6TMT - chains A and G of the 7 polymer chains in the assembly; structure by X-ray diffraction, 4.03 A resolution (low resolution: residue-level contacts below are approximate; hydrogen-bond / salt-bridge calls are withheld).

# Chain A (and G)
Name: Putative GroEL-like chaperonine protein
From: Pseudomonas phage EL
Notes: chain G of this document is another copy of the same molecule, construct and numbering; everything in this record applies to it too
UniProtKB: Q2Z0T5 (Q2Z0T5_9CAUD); numbering as in UniProt (aligned over 1-558)
Amino-acid sequence (558 residues; numbered 1 to 558; the number before each row is that of its first residue):
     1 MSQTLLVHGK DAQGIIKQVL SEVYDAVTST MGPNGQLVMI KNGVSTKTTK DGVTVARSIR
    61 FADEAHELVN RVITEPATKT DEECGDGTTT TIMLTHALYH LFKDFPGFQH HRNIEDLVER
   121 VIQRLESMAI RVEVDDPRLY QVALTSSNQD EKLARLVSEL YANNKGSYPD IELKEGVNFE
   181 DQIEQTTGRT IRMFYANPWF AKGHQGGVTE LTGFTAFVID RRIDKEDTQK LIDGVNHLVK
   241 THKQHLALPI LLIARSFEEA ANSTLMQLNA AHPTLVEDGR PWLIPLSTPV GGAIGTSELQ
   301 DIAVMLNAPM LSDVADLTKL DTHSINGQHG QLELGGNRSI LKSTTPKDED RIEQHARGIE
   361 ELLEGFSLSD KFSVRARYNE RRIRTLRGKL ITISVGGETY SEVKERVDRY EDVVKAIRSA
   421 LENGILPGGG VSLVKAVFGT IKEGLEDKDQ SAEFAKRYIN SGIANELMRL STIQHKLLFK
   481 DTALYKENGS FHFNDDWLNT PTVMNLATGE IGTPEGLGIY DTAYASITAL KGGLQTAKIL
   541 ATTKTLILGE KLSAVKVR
Disordered / not traced: 1, 290-294, 552-558
Bound ions: Mg2+ near Asp86 (its only coordinating residue here)
Residues lining bound ligands: ATP (adenosine-5'-triphosphate): Thr30, Met31, Gly32, Pro33, Asp51, Gly52, Val53, Asp81, Asp86, Gly87, Thr88, Thr89, Thr90, Thr145, Gln149, Gly428, Gly429, Gly430, Gln474, Leu478, Phe479, Met504, Asn505, Leu506, Ala507, Ile519, Asp521
Reported in the primary citation:
  - binding site for ATP: Thr30 to Pro33, Asp86 to Thr90, Gly428 to Gly430, Met504 to Leu506, Ile519 to Asp521
  - catalytic residues: Asp412

# Interface between chain A and chain G
Pairs across the interface - 50 pairs, chain A then chain G:
  Glu22(A) - Leu6(G)
  Asp25(A) - His8(G)
  Ser29(A) - Thr545(G)
  Asn34(A) - Phe108(G)
  Gln36(A) - Phe108(G)
  Gln36(A) - Thr542(G)
  Gln36(A) - Lys544(G)
  Leu37(A) - Thr542(G)
  Leu37(A) - Thr543(G)
  Leu37(A) - Lys544(G)
  Leu37(A) - Thr545(G)
  Val38(A) - Thr545(G)
  Val38(A) - Ile547(G)
  Met39(A) - Leu68(G)
  Met39(A) - Val72(G)
  Met39(A) - Ile539(G)
  Met39(A) - Thr543(G)
  Met39(A) - Thr545(G)
  Met39(A) - Leu546(G)
  Met39(A) - Ile547(G)
  Ile40(A) - Leu68(G)
  Ile40(A) - Ile547(G)
  Lys41(A) - Leu68(G)
  Lys41(A) - Arg71(G)
  Lys41(A) - Ile547(G)
  Val44(A) - Arg71(G)
  Ser45(A) - Arg71(G)
  Thr46(A) - Leu68(G)
  Thr46(A) - Arg71(G)
  Thr46(A) - Val72(G)
  Thr48(A) - Val72(G)
  Thr48(A) - Ile539(G)
  Ser58(A) - Ile547(G)
  Ile59(A) - Ile547(G)
  Arg60(A) - Leu5(G)
  Arg60(A) - Gly549(G)
  Arg60(A) - Lys551(G)
  Phe61(A) - Leu5(G)
  Ala62(A) - Leu5(G)
  Val177(A) - Arg255(G)
  Val177(A) - Gly295(G)
  Val177(A) - Thr296(G)
  Asn178(A) - Gly295(G)
  Asn178(A) - Thr296(G)
  Phe179(A) - Arg375(G)
  Phe179(A) - Tyr378(G)
  Gly203(A) - Gln229(G)
  Gln205(A) - Lys225(G)
  Gly207(A) - Glu226(G)
  Glu398(A) - Val374(G)
Interface residues without a listed pair, chain A (28 interface residues in all): Ala26, Val55
Interface residues without a listed pair, chain G (32 interface residues in all): Ser2, Gln3, Glu64, Val69, Asn379, Leu540, Leu548

# In short
The interface between chain A and chain G involves 28 residues on one side and 32 on the other. Ligands of
chain A: ATP. From the paper: the catalytic residue Asp412(A); a binding site for ATP at Thr30(A), Asp86(A)
and Gly428(A) among others.
Chain A and chain G are both Putative GroEL-like chaperonine protein (Pseudomonas phage EL); the structure,
Crystal structure of the chaperonin gp146 from the bacteriophage EL 2 (Pseudomonas aeruginosa) in presence of
..., was determined by X-ray diffraction (same publication as 6TMU, 6TMV, 6TMW and 6TMX).
